PDB entry 9RBV | X-ray diffraction, 2.09 A resolution | chain AAA

[Chain AAA]
Molecule: Lysozyme C
From: Gallus gallus
Notes: EC 3.2.1.17
UniProt: P00698 (LYSC_CHICK); residues 1-129 here correspond to UniProt positions 19-147 (UniProt number = residue number + 18)
Chain sequence (129 residues; row label = number of the first residue in the row):
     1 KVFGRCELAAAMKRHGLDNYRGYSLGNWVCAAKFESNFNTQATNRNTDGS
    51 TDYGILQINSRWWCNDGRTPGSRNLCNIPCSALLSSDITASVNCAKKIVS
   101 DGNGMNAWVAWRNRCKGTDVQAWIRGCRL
Cystine bridges: Cys6-Cys127, Cys30-Cys115, Cys64-Cys80, Cys76-Cys94
Metal / ion sites: oxovanadium(2+) V near Asp18 (its only coordinating residue here); Na+: Ser60, Cys64, Ser72, Arg73
Residues lining bound ligands: oxovanadium(2+) (VVO): Asp18, Asn19, Ser24, Leu25
Swiss-Prot annotation at these positions:
  - active site: Glu35, Asp52
  - binding site (substrate): Asp101
What the authors report for this chain:
  - oxovanadium(2+) coordination: Asp18

[Overview]
Bound to chain AAA: oxovanadium(2+). Ser60, Cys64, Ser72 and Arg73 coordinate Na+. From UniProt: active-site
residues Glu35 and Asp52 and substrate-binding residue Asp101. The paper reports oxovanadium(2+) coordination
by Asp18.
Chain AAA is Lysozyme C (Gallus gallus); the structure, X-ray structure of lysozyme when is treated with
Cs2[V(V)2O4(mal)2]2H2O at 310K, was determined by X-ray diffraction, deposited together with 9RBG and 9RBT.
